PDB entry 4HFJ | X-ray diffraction, 2.00 A resolution | chains A and B

[Chain A (and B)]
Molecule: Allyl alcohol dehydrogenase
Source organism: Nicotiana tabacum
Notes: EC 1.3.1.74; chain B of this document is another copy of the same molecule, construct and numbering; everything in this record applies to it too
UniProt: Q9SLN8 (Q9SLN8_TOBAC); residues 1-343 here = UniProt positions 1-343
Chain sequence (351 residues; numbered 1 to 351; the number before each row is that of its first residue):
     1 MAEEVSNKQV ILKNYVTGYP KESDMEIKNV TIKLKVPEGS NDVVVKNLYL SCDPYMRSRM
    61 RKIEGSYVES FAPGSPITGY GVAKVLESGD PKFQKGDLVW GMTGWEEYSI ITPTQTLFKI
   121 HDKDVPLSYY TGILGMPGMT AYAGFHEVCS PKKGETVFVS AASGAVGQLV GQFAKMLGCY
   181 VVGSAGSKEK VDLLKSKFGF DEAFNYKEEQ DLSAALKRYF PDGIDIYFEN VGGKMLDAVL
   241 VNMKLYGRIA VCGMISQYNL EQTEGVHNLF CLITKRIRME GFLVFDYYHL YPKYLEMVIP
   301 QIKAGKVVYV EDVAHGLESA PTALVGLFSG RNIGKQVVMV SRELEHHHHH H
Disordered / not traced: 1, 63-68, 114-116, 344-351 (chain B: 1, 64-68, 114-116, 256-263, 344-351)
Construct notes: expression tag (344-351)
Swiss-Prot annotation at these positions:
  - binding site (substrate): Tyr-55, Tyr-80
  - binding site (NADP(+)): Ala-165, Val-166, Gly-186, Lys-190, Tyr-206, Asn-230, Cys-252, Tyr-258, Phe-282 to Val-284, Asn-332
What the authors report for this chain:
  - self-association interface (contacts with another copy of this molecule); pairs are residue here / residue on that copy: Val-266/Val-266 (backbone contact), Arg-276/Asp-286 (salt bridge), Ile-277/Gly-281 (backbone contact), Met-279/Met-279 (backbone contact), Glu-280/Arg-276 (water-mediated contact), His-267
  - specificity-determining residues: Phe-285 (proposed by the authors, not directly observed)

[How chain A and chain B interact]
Residue-residue contacts (53; chain A residue first):
  Leu-236(A) / Leu-269(B)  hydrophobic
  Tyr-246(A) / Asp-286(B)  hydrogen bond
  Val-251(A) / Ile-273(B)
  Cys-252(A) / Ile-273(B)
  Gly-253(A) / Ile-273(B)
  Met-254(A) / Leu-269(B)  hydrophobic
  Met-254(A) / Phe-270(B)
  Tyr-258(A) / Phe-270(B)  hydrophobic
  Thr-263(A) / His-267(B)  hydrogen bond (backbone-side chain)
  Glu-264(A) / Val-266(B)
  Glu-264(A) / His-267(B)
  Gly-265(A) / Gly-265(B)
  Gly-265(A) / Val-266(B)
  Gly-265(A) / His-267(B)
  Val-266(A) / Gly-265(B)
  Val-266(A) / Val-266(B)  hydrogen bond (backbone-backbone)
  Val-266(A) / Leu-269(B)  hydrophobic
  His-267(A) / Gly-265(B)
  Leu-269(A) / Leu-236(B)  hydrophobic
  Leu-269(A) / Met-254(B)  hydrophobic
  Leu-269(A) / Val-266(B)  hydrophobic
  Phe-270(A) / Met-254(B)
  Leu-272(A) / Val-251(B)  hydrophobic
  Leu-272(A) / Met-279(B)  hydrophobic
  Leu-272(A) / Gly-281(B)
  Ile-273(A) / Val-251(B)
  Ile-273(A) / Cys-252(B)
  Ile-273(A) / Gly-253(B)
  Ile-273(A) / Leu-283(B)
  Arg-276(A) / Gly-281(B)
  Arg-276(A) / Phe-282(B)
  Arg-276(A) / Leu-283(B)
  Arg-276(A) / Phe-285(B)
  Arg-276(A) / Asp-286(B)  salt bridge
  Ile-277(A) / Met-279(B)
  Ile-277(A) / Glu-280(B)
  Ile-277(A) / Gly-281(B)  hydrogen bond (backbone-backbone)
  Arg-278(A) / Arg-278(B)
  Arg-278(A) / Met-279(B)
  Arg-278(A) / Glu-280(B)
  Met-279(A) / Arg-278(B)
  Met-279(A) / Met-279(B)  hydrogen bond (backbone-backbone)
  Glu-280(A) / Ile-277(B)
  Glu-280(A) / Arg-278(B)
  Gly-281(A) / Leu-272(B)
  Gly-281(A) / Arg-276(B)
  Gly-281(A) / Ile-277(B)  hydrogen bond (backbone-backbone)
  Phe-282(A) / Ile-273(B)
  Phe-282(A) / Arg-276(B)
  Leu-283(A) / Ile-273(B)
  Leu-283(A) / Arg-276(B)
  Asp-286(A) / Tyr-246(B)  hydrogen bond
  Asp-286(A) / Arg-276(B)  salt bridge
Other interface residues (no listed pair), chain A (26 interface residues in all): Thr-274
Other interface residues (no listed pair), chain B (25 interface residues in all): Glu-264, Thr-274

[Summary]
The interface between chain A and chain B involves 26 residues on one side and 25 on the other; the contacts
include 7 hydrogen bonds and 2 salt bridges. Polar contacts include Arg-276(A)/Asp-286(B),
Tyr-246(A)/Asp-286(B) and Thr-263(A)/His-267(B). From the paper: the specificity determinant Phe-285(A); a
self-association interface involving Val-266(A), His-267(A) and Arg-276(A) among others.
Both chains are Allyl alcohol dehydrogenase (Nicotiana tabacum). Entry 4HFJ (X-ray Crystal Structure of a
Double Bond Reductase from Nicotiana tabacum) was determined by X-ray diffraction (same publication as 4HFM
and 4HFN).
